PDB entry 3ZDZ | X-ray diffraction, 2.75 A resolution | chains A and H of the 5 polymer chains in the assembly

== Chain A ==
Protein: Integrin alpha-iib
From: Homo sapiens
Reference sequence: P08514 (ITA2B_HUMAN); residues 1-457 here correspond to UniProt positions 32-488 (UniProt number = residue number + 31)
Sequence (457 residues; row label = number of the first residue in the row):
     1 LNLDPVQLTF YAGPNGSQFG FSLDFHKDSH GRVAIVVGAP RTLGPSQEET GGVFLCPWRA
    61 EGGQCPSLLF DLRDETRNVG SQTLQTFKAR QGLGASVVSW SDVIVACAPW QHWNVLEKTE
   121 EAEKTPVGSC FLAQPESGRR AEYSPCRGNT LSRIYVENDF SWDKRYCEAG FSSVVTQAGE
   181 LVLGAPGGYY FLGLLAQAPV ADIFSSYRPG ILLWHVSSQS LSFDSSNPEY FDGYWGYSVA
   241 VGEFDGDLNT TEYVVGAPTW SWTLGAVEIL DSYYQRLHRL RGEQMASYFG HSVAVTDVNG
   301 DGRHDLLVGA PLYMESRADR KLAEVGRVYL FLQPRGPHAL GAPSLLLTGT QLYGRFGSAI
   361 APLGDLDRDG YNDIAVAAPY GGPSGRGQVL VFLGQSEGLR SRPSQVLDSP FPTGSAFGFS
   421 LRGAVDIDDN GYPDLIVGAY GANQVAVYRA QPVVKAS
Disordered / not traced: 456-457
Disulfide bonds: Cys56-Cys65, Cys107-Cys130, Cys146-Cys167
Metal / ion sites: Ca2+ site 1: Glu243, Asp245, Asp247, Thr250, Glu252; Ca2+ site 2: Asp297, Asn299, Asp301, Arg303, Asp305; Ca2+ site 3: Asp365, Asp367, Asp369, Tyr371, Asp373; Ca2+ site 4: Asp426, Asp428, Asn430, Tyr432, Asp434
Swiss-Prot annotation at these positions:
  - binding site (Ca(2+)): Glu243, Asp245, Asp247, Thr250, Glu252, Asp297, Asn299, Asp301, Arg303, Asp305, Asp365, Asp367, Asp369, Tyr371, Asp373, Asp426, Asp428, Asn430, Tyr432, Asp434
  - glycosylation (N-linked (GlcNAc...) asparagine): Asn15, Asn249
What the authors report for this chain:
  - binding site for Rgd peptide: Asp224

== Chain H ==
Protein: 10E5 fab heavy chain
From: Mus musculus
Notes: antibody fragment or engineered binder
Sequence (221 residues; numbered 1 to 221; the number before each row is that of its first residue):
     1 EVQLQQSGAE LVKPGASVKL SCTASGFNIK DTYVHWVKQR PEQGLEWIGR IDPANGYTKY
    61 DPKFQGKATI TADTSSNTAY LQLSSLTSED TAVYYCVRPL YDYYAMDYWG QGTSVTVSSA
   121 KTTAPSVYPL APVCGDTTGS SVTLGCLVKG YFPEPVTLTW NSGSLSSGVH TFPAVLQSDL
   181 YTLSSSVTVT SSTWPSQSIT CNVAHPASST KVDKKIEPRG P
Disordered / not traced: 135-137, 220-221
Disulfide bonds: Cys22-Cys96, Cys146-Cys201

== Chain A / chain H interface ==
Pairs across the interface - 22 pairs, chain A then chain H:
  Arg77(A) - Asp102(H)  salt bridge
  Arg77(A) - Tyr104(H)
  Val79(A) - Tyr104(H)  hydrophobic
  Gly80(A) - Tyr104(H)
  Gln82(A) - Tyr104(H)  hydrogen bond
  Leu84(A) - Tyr104(H)
  Asn149(A) - Tyr33(H)  hydrogen bond
  Asn149(A) - Tyr104(H)
  Ile154(A) - Tyr57(H)
  Asn158(A) - Tyr57(H)  hydrogen bond
  Ser205(A) - Tyr101(H)
  Ser206(A) - Tyr101(H)
  Ile211(A) - Asp102(H)
  Leu213(A) - Asp102(H)
  Leu213(A) - Tyr103(H)  hydrogen bond (backbone-backbone)
  Leu213(A) - Tyr104(H)
  Trp214(A) - Tyr101(H)
  Trp214(A) - Tyr103(H)
  His215(A) - Asp31(H)
  His215(A) - Thr32(H)
  His215(A) - Tyr101(H)  hydrogen bond (backbone-backbone)
  His215(A) - Tyr103(H)
Also at the interface, not in a pair above, chain A (16 interface residues in all): Glu117, Glu157
Also at the interface, not in a pair above, chain H (11 interface residues in all): Lys59, Pro99, Leu100

== Summary ==
16 residues of chain A and 11 residues of chain H are in contact; the contacts include 5 hydrogen bonds and 1
salt bridge. Among the polar pairs are Arg77(A)-Asp102(H), Gln82(A)-Tyr104(H) and Asn149(A)-Tyr33(H). From
UniProt: 20 Ca2+-binding residues on chain A. The paper reports a binding site for Rgd peptide at Asp224(A).
Here chain A is Integrin alpha-iib (Homo sapiens) and chain H is 10E5 fab heavy chain (Mus musculus). Entry
3ZDZ (Integrin alphaIIB beta3 headpiece and RGD peptide complex) was determined by X-ray diffraction,
deposited together with 3ZDX, 3ZDY, 3ZE0, 3ZE1 and 3ZE2.
